Entry 8W1S (electron microscopy, 3.10 A resolution); this record covers chains C and E of the 11 polymer chains in the assembly.

# Chain C (and E)
Protein: Core protein VP3
Organism: Bluetongue virus (serotype 1 / isolate South Africa)
Notes: chain E of this document is another copy of the same molecule, construct and numbering; everything in this record applies to it too
UniProtKB: Q1AE73 (Q1AE73_9REOV); residue numbers follow UniProt; this construct covers 1-901
Sequence (901 residues; each row starts with the number of its first residue):
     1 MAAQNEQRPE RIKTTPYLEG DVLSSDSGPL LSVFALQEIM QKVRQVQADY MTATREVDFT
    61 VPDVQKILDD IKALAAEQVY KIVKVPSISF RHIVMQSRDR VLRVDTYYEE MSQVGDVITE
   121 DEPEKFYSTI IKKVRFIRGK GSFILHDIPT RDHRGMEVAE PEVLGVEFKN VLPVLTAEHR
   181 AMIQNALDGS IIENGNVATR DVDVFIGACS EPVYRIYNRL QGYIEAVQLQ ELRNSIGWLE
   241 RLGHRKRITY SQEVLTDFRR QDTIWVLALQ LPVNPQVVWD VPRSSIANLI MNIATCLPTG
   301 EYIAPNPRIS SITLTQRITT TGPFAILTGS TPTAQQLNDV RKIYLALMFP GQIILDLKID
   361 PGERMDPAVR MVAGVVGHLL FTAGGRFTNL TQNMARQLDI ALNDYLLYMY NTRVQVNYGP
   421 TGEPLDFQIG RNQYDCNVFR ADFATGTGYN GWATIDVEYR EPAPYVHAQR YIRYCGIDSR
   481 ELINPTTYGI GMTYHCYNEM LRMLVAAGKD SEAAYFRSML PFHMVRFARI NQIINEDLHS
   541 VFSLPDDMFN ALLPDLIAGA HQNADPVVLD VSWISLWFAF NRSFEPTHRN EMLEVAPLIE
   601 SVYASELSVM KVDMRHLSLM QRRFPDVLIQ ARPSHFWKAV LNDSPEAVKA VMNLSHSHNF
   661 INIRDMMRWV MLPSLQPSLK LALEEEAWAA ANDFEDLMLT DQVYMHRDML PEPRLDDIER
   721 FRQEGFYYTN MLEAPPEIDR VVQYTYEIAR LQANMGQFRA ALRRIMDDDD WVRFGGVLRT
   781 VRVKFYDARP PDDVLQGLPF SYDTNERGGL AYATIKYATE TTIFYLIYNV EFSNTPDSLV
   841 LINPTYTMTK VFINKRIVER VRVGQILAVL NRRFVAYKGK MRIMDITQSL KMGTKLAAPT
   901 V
Disordered / not traced: 1-33, 55-58 (chain E: 1-29, 43-58)
Reported in the primary citation:
  - mutagenesis - R431F: abolished growth in response to reverse genetics method

# Interface between chain C and chain E
Residue-residue contacts (29):
  F34(C) with S330(E)
  Q41(C) with R364(E)
  A304(C) with R364(E), hydrogen bond (backbone-side chain)
  P305(C) with R364(E)
  N306(C) with R364(E); M365(E), hydrogen bond (side chain-backbone); D366(E), hydrogen bond
  R308(C) with D366(E), salt bridge
  I309(C) with P367(E), hydrophobic
  I312(C) with I326(E), hydrophobic; M371(E), hydrophobic; Y408(E), hydrogen bond (backbone-side chain)
  Q316(C) with T319(E); T320(E), hydrogen bond; T321(E), hydrogen bond (backbone-backbone); M409(E)
  R317(C) with T319(E)
  I318(C) with T319(E), hydrogen bond (backbone-backbone)
  T319(C) with T319(E)
  R431(C) with T412(E)
  T486(C) with I359(E)
  I490(C) with R370(E); I400(E), hydrophobic
  V505(C) with T412(E)
  D510(C) with N411(E)
  S511(C) with M409(E)
  A514(C) with M409(E), hydrophobic
  R517(C) with L407(E), hydrogen bond (side chain-backbone); Y410(E)
Other interface residues (no listed pair), chain C (24 interface residues in all): S311, T313, A506, F522
Other interface residues (no listed pair), chain E (23 interface residues in all): T331, E363, D404, I574

# In short
24 residues of chain C and 23 residues of chain E are in contact, with 8 hydrogen bonds and 1 salt bridge.
Among the polar pairs are R308(C)-D366(E), A304(C)-R364(E) and N306(C)-M365(E). From the paper: R431F of chain
C abolishes growth in response to reverse genetics method.
Chain C and chain E are both Core protein VP3 (Bluetongue virus (serotype 1 / isolate South Africa)); the
structure, Cryo-EM structure of BTV pre-core, was determined by electron microscopy together with 8W12, 8W19,
8W1C, 8W1O and 8W1R from the same study.
